Entry 1HFR (X-ray diffraction, 2.10 A resolution); this record covers chain A.

== Chain A ==
Molecule: Dihydrofolate reductase
Organism: Homo sapiens
Notes: EC 1.5.1.3
UniProtKB: P00374 (DYR_HUMAN); residue numbers follow UniProt; this construct covers 1-186
Amino-acid sequence (186 residues; each row starts with the number of its first residue):
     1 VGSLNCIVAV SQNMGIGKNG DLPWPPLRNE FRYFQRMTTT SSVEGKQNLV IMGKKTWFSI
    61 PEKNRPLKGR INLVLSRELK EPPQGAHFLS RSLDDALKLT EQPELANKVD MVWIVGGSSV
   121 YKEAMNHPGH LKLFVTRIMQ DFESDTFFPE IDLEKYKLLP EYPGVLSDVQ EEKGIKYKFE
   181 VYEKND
Ligand contacts:
  - MOT (N-[4-[(2,4-diaminofuro[2,3d]pyrimidin-5-yl)methyl]methylamino]-benzoyl]-L-glutamate): Ile7, Val8, Ala9, Leu22, Glu30, Phe31, Phe34, Gln35, Ser59, Ile60, Pro61, Asn64, Leu67, Arg70, Val115, Tyr121, Thr136
  - NADPH (NDP; NADPH dihydro-nicotinamide-adenine-dinucleotide phosphate): Val8, Ala9, Ile16, Gly17, Lys18, Gly20, Asp21, Leu22, Trp24, Gly53, Lys54, Lys55, Thr56, Ser59, Leu75, Ser76, Arg77, Glu78, Arg91, Ser92, Leu93, Val115, Gly116, Gly117, Ser118, Ser119, Val120, Tyr121, Glu123, Thr146

== Overview ==
Ligands of chain A: NADPH and compound MOT.
Chain A is Dihydrofolate reductase (Homo sapiens); the structure, Comparison of ternary crystal complexes of
human dihydrofolate reductase with NADPH and a classical antitumor furopyrimdine, was determined by X-ray
diffraction together with 1HFP and 1HFQ from the same study.
